Entry 4J52 (X-ray diffraction, 2.30 A resolution); this record covers chain A.

== Chain A ==
Protein: Serine/threonine-protein kinase PLK1
Organism: Homo sapiens
Notes: EC 2.7.11.21; fragment: catalytic domain
UniProtKB: P53350 (PLK1_HUMAN); residue numbers follow UniProt; this construct covers 38-330
Chain sequence (293 residues; numbered 38 to 330; the number before each row is that of its first residue):
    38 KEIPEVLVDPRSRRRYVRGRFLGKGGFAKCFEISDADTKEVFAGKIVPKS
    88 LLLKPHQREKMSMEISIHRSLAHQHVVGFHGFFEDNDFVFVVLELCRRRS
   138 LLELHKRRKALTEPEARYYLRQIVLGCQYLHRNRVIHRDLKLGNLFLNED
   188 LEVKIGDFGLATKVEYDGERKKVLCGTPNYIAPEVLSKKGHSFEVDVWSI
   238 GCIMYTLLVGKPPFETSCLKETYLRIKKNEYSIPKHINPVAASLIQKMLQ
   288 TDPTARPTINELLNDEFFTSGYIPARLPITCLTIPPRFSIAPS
Construct notes: engineered mutation V210 (Thr in P53350)
Metal / ion sites: Zn2+: H93, C212
Small-molecule neighbours: 1J3 (4-{[(7R)-9-cyclopentyl-7-ethenyl-7-fluoro-5-methyl-6-oxo-6,7,8,9-tetrahydro-5H-pyrimido[4,5-b][1,4]diazepin-2-yl]amino}-3-methoxy-N-(4-methylpiperazin-1-yl)benzamide): R57, F58, L59, G60, K61, G62, C67, E69, A80, G81, K82, V114, L130, E131, L132, C133, R134, R136, F183
Curated features (UniProtKB/Swiss-Prot):
  - region: D194 to E221 (Activation loop)
  - active site: D176 (Proton acceptor)
  - binding site (ATP): L59 to C67, K82, E131, K178 to N181, D194
  - modified residue: S103 (Phosphoserine), S137 (Phosphoserine), T214 (Phosphothreonine), S269 (Phosphoserine)
  - mutagenesis: C67 (C67V: In analog-sensitive mutant; enlarged catalytic pocket to accommodate purine analogs; when associated with G-130), K82 (K82M: Loss of kinase activity. No effect on S-phase progression; K82R: Loss of kinase activity. No effect on RIOK2-binding), L130 (L130G: In analog-sensitive mutant; enlarged catalytic pocket to accommodate purine analogs; when associated with V-67), S137 (S137A: No change in activity. Increases activity and restores recovery after DNA damage checkpoint; when associated with D-210; S137D: Increases activity. Results in a block in G1/S), D176 (D176N: Abolishes kinase activity), D194 (D194A: Does not interfere with FRY-binding)

== In short ==
Bound to chain A: compound 1J3. H93 and C212 form the Zn2+ site. From UniProt: active-site residue D176, 16
ATP-binding residues and 6 mutagenesis sites.
Chain A is Serine/threonine-protein kinase PLK1 (Homo sapiens); the structure, Crystal structure of PLK1 in
complex with a pyrimidodiazepinone inhibitor, was determined by X-ray diffraction (same publication as 4J53).
